Entry 3NVI (X-ray diffraction, 2.71 A resolution); this record covers chains A and B of the 6 polymer chains in the assembly.

[Chain A]
Name: NOP5/NOP56 related protein
Source organism: Pyrococcus furiosus
Notes: fragment: Sequence database residues 1-369
UniProt: Q8U4M1 (Q8U4M1_PYRFU); residues 5-373 here correspond to UniProt positions 1-369 (UniProt number = residue number - 4)
Sequence (379 residues; row label = number of the first residue in the row; numbers below 1 keep their minus sign (Met-5 is residue -5)):
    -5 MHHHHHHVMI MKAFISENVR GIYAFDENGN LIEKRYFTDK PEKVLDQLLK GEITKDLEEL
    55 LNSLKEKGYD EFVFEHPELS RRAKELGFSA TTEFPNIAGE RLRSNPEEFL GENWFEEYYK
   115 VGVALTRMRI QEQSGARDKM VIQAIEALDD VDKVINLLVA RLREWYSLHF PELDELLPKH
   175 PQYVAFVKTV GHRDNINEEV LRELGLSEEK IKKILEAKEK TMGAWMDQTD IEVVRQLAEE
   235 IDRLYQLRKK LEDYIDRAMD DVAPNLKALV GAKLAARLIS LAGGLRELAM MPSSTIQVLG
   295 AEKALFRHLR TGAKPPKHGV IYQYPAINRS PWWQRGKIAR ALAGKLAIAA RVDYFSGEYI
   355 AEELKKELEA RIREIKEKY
Disordered / not traced: -5 to 126
Sequence notes: expression tag (-5 to 4)

[Chain B]
Name: 50S ribosomal protein L7Ae
Source organism: Pyrococcus furiosus
UniProt: Q8U160 (RL7A_PYRFU); residues 3-124 here correspond to UniProt positions 2-123 (UniProt number = residue number - 1)
Sequence (129 residues; row label = number of the first residue in the row; numbers below 1 keep their minus sign (Met-4 is residue -4)):
    -4 MHHHHHHAKP SYVKFEVPKE LAEKALQAVE IARDTGKIRK GTNETTKAVE RGQAKLVIIA
    56 EDVDPEEIVA HLPPLCEEKE IPYIYVPSKK ELGAAAGIEV AAASVAIIEP GKARDLVEEI
   116 AMKVKELMK
Disordered / not traced: -4 to 3
Sequence notes: expression tag (-4 to 2)

[How chain A and chain B interact]
Contacting residue pairs (21; chain A residue first):
  Arg280(A) - Glu73(B)  salt bridge
  Ala283(A) - His66(B)
  Met284(A) - Thr41(B)
  Met284(A) - Glu45(B)
  Met284(A) - His66(B)
  Pro286(A) - Asn38(B)
  Pro286(A) - Lys42(B)
  Ser287(A) - Asn38(B)  hydrogen bond
  Ser288(A) - Lys42(B)  hydrogen bond
  Ile342(A) - Ile63(B)  hydrophobic
  Arg345(A) - Asn38(B)
  Arg345(A) - Glu62(B)
  Arg345(A) - Ile63(B)  hydrogen bond (side chain-backbone)
  Arg345(A) - His66(B)  hydrogen bond
  Val346(A) - Glu62(B)
  Phe349(A) - Glu62(B)
  Phe349(A) - Ala65(B)
  Phe349(A) - His66(B)
  Ser350(A) - Glu62(B)
  Glu352(A) - Glu62(B)
  Ile354(A) - Pro60(B)  hydrophobic
Other interface residues (no listed pair), chain A (14 interface residues in all): Glu357
Other interface residues (no listed pair), chain B (13 interface residues in all): Thr37, Pro69, Leu70

[Overview]
The interface between chain A and chain B involves 14 residues on one side and 13 on the other, with 4
hydrogen bonds and 1 salt bridge. Among the polar pairs are Arg280(A)-Glu73(B), Ser287(A)-Asn38(B) and
Ser288(A)-Lys42(B).
Here chain A is NOP5/NOP56 related protein and chain B is 50S ribosomal protein L7Ae, both from Pyrococcus
furiosus. Entry 3NVI (Structure of N-terminal truncated Nop56/58 bound with L7Ae and box C/D RNA) was
determined by X-ray diffraction together with 3NVK and 3NMU from the same study.
